Entry 1P6X (X-ray diffraction, 2.00 A resolution); this record covers chains A and B.

== Chain A (and B) ==
Protein: Thymidine kinase
Organism: Equid herpesvirus 4
Notes: EC 2.7.1.21; chain B of this document is another copy of the same molecule, construct and numbering; everything in this record applies to it too
UniProtKB: P24425 (KITH_EHV4); residue numbers follow UniProt; this construct covers 23-352
Amino-acid sequence (334 residues; each row starts with the number of its first residue):
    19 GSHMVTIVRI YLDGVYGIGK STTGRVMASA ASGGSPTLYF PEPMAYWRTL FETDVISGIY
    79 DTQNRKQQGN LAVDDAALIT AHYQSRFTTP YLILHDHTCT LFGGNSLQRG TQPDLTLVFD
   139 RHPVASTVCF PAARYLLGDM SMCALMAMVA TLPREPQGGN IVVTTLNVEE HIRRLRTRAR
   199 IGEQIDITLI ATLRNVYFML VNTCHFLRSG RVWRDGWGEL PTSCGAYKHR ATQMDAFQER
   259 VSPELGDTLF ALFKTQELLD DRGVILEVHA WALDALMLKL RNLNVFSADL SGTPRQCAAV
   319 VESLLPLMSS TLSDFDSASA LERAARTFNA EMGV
Disordered / not traced: 19 (chain B: 19-20, 352)
Sequence notes: cloning artifact (19-22)
Ligand contacts: thymidine (THM): Tyr-34, Glu-60, Met-62, Trp-65, Ile-74, Ile-77, Tyr-78, Gln-102, Phe-105, Arg-139, Ala-143, Ser-144, Phe-148, Arg-152
UniProt features mapped onto this chain:
  - active site: Glu-60 (Proton acceptor)
  - binding site (ATP): Gly-32 to Ser-39, Arg-192
  - binding site (substrate): Tyr-78, Gln-102, Phe-105, Phe-148, Arg-198
Reported in the primary citation:
  - binding site for sulfate ion: Arg-196
  - catalytic residues: Glu-60 (proposed by the authors, not directly observed)
  - specificity-determining residues: Phe-105 (proposed by the authors, not directly observed)

== Interface between chain A and chain B ==
Residue-residue contacts (73):
  Tyr-64(A) with Met-164(B); His-287(B)
  Leu-68(A) with Leu-284(B), hydrophobic
  Phe-69(A) with Cys-161(B), hydrophobic; Leu-276(B), hydrophobic; His-287(B)
  Arg-83(A) with Asp-93(B), salt bridge
  Leu-89(A) with Asp-93(B)
  Asp-93(A) with Arg-83(B), salt bridge; Leu-89(B)
  Leu-96(A) with His-100(B); Tyr-101(B); Arg-104(B)
  Ile-97(A) with Leu-96(B), hydrophobic; Ile-97(B), hydrophobic
  Ala-99(A) with His-100(B)
  His-100(A) with Leu-96(B); Ala-99(B); His-100(B); Ala-162(B)
  Tyr-101(A) with Leu-96(B)
  Arg-104(A) with Leu-96(B); Ser-159(B), hydrogen bond; Cys-161(B), hydrogen bond
  Thr-107(A) with Met-164(B); Ala-165(B)
  Leu-110(A) with Ala-168(B); Thr-169(B)
  Ile-111(A) with Val-286(B); Trp-289(B), hydrophobic; Ala-290(B), hydrophobic
  Leu-112(A) with Trp-289(B), hydrophobic
  Asp-114(A) with Ala-293(B); Lys-297(B), salt bridge
  His-115(A) with Trp-289(B)
  Ser-159(A) with Arg-104(B), hydrogen bond
  Cys-161(A) with Phe-69(B), hydrophobic; Arg-104(B), hydrogen bond
  Ala-162(A) with His-100(B); Arg-104(B)
  Met-164(A) with Tyr-64(B); Thr-107(B)
  Ala-165(A) with Thr-107(B)
  Ala-168(A) with Thr-107(B); Leu-110(B)
  Thr-169(A) with Leu-110(B); Thr-169(B)
  Glu-275(A) with Phe-69(B)
  Leu-276(A) with Phe-69(B), hydrophobic
  Leu-284(A) with Leu-68(B), hydrophobic; Glu-349(B)
  Glu-285(A) with Thr-345(B); Glu-349(B), hydrogen bond (backbone-side chain)
  Val-286(A) with Ile-111(B); Glu-349(B), hydrogen bond (backbone-side chain); Met-350(B), hydrophobic
  His-287(A) with Tyr-64(B); Phe-69(B)
  Trp-289(A) with Ile-111(B), hydrophobic; Leu-112(B), hydrophobic; His-115(B); Ala-342(B); Thr-345(B); Phe-346(B), hydrophobic
  Ala-293(A) with Asp-114(B)
  Lys-297(A) with Asp-114(B), salt bridge
  Ala-342(A) with Trp-289(B)
  Thr-345(A) with Glu-285(B); Trp-289(B)
  Phe-346(A) with Trp-289(B), hydrophobic
  Glu-349(A) with Leu-284(B); Glu-285(B), hydrogen bond (side chain-backbone); Val-286(B), hydrogen bond (side chain-backbone)
Also at the interface, not in a pair above, chain A (42 interface residues in all): Ser-103, Met-160, Ala-290, Met-350
Also at the interface, not in a pair above, chain B (41 interface residues in all): Ser-103, Glu-275

== In short ==
42 residues of chain A and 41 residues of chain B are in contact; the contacts include 8 hydrogen bonds and 4
salt bridges. Among the polar pairs are Arg-83(A)/Asp-93(B), Asp-114(A)/Lys-297(B) and Arg-104(A)/Ser-159(B).
Chain A binds thymidine. The paper reports the catalytic residue Glu-60(A); a binding site for sulfate ion at
Arg-196(A).
Both chains are Thymidine kinase (Equid herpesvirus 4). Entry 1P6X (Crystal structure of EHV4-TK complexed
with Thy and SO4) was determined by X-ray diffraction together with 1P72, 1P73, 1P75 and 1P7C from the same
study.
